PDB entry 4Y9Z | X-ray diffraction, 2.80 A resolution | chains L and M of the 34 polymer chains in the assembly

[Chain L]
Name: Proteasome subunit beta type-6
From: Saccharomyces cerevisiae (strain ATCC 204508 / S288c)
Notes: EC 3.4.25.1
UniProtKB: P23724 (PSB6_YEAST); residues 1-222 here correspond to UniProt positions 20-241 (UniProt number = residue number + 19)
Amino-acid sequence (222 residues; numbered 1 to 222; the number before each row is that of its first residue):
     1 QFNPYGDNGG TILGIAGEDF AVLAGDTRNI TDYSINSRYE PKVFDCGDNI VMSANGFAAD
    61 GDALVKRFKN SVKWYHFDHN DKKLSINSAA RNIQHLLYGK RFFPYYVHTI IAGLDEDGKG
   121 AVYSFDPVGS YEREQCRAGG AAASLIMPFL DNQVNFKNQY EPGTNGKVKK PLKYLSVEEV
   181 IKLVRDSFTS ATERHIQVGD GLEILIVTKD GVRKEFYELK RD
Metal / ion sites: Mg2+: Asp222 (shared with 3 residues of chain V)

[Chain M]
Name: Proteasome subunit beta type-7
From: Saccharomyces cerevisiae (strain ATCC 204508 / S288c)
Notes: EC 3.4.25.1
UniProtKB: P30657 (PSB7_YEAST); residues -12 to 233 here correspond to UniProt positions 21-266 (UniProt number = residue number + 33)
Amino-acid sequence (246 residues; row label = number of the first residue in the row; numbers below 1 keep their minus sign (Thr-12 is residue -12)):
   -12 TQIANAGASP MVNTQQPIVT GTSVISMKYD NGVIIAADNL GSYGSLLRFN GVERLIPVGD
    48 NTVVGISGDI SDMQHIERLL KDLVTENAYD NPLADAEEAL EPSYIFEYLA TVMYQRRSKM
   108 NPLWNAIIVA GVQSNGDQFL RYVNLLGVTY SSPTLATGFG AHMANPLLRK VVDRESDIPK
   168 TTVQVAEEAI VNAMRVLYYR DARSSRNFSL AIIDKNTGLT FKKNLQVENM KWDFAKDIKG
   228 YGTQKI
Unresolved in the structure: -12 to 0

[How chain L and chain M interact]
Contacting residue pairs (42):
  Gln1(L) - Thr1(M)  hydrogen bond
  Phe2(L) - Thr1(M)
  Phe2(L) - Met107(M)
  Phe2(L) - Pro109(M)  hydrophobic
  Phe2(L) - Trp111(M)  hydrophobic
  Phe2(L) - Leu132(M)  hydrophobic
  Asn3(L) - Leu133(M)
  Pro4(L) - Arg104(M)  hydrogen bond (backbone-side chain)
  Pro4(L) - Met107(M)  hydrophobic
  Pro4(L) - Leu133(M)
  Tyr5(L) - Arg104(M)
  Asn8(L) - Val135(M)
  Asn29(L) - Tyr137(M)
  Ser34(L) - His149(M)  hydrogen bond
  Ile35(L) - Arg156(M)  hydrogen bond (backbone-side chain)
  Asn36(L) - Tyr137(M)  hydrogen bond
  Asn36(L) - Ser139(M)
  Asn36(L) - Leu142(M)
  Asn36(L) - Arg156(M)
  Ser37(L) - Ser138(M)  hydrogen bond (side chain-backbone)
  Tyr39(L) - Ser138(M)
  Glu40(L) - Arg128(M)  salt bridge
  Glu40(L) - Tyr137(M)
  Glu40(L) - Ser138(M)  hydrogen bond (side chain-backbone)
  Phe57(L) - Arg104(M)
  Phe57(L) - Leu133(M)
  Phe57(L) - Val135(M)  hydrophobic
  Ala59(L) - Tyr101(M)
  Ala59(L) - Leu133(M)
  Ala59(L) - Gly134(M)
  Ala59(L) - Val135(M)
  Asp60(L) - Tyr101(M)  hydrogen bond
  Asp60(L) - Arg104(M)  salt bridge
  Asp62(L) - Thr136(M)  hydrogen bond
  Ala63(L) - Tyr101(M)
  Lys66(L) - Glu94(M)  salt bridge
  Phe103(L) - Arg104(M)
  Phe103(L) - Ser105(M)
  Tyr105(L) - Tyr101(M)
  Glu218(L) - Arg161(M)  salt bridge
  Arg221(L) - Asp160(M)  salt bridge
  Arg221(L) - Arg161(M)
Other interface residues (no listed pair), chain L (25 interface residues in all): Gly6, Lys100
Other interface residues (no listed pair), chain M (23 interface residues in all): Ala148

[In short]
25 residues of chain L face 23 of chain M across their interface; the contacts include 9 hydrogen bonds and 5
salt bridges. Among the polar pairs are Glu40(L)-Arg128(M), Asp60(L)-Arg104(M) and Lys66(L)-Glu94(M).
Here chain L is Proteasome subunit beta type-6 and chain M is Proteasome subunit beta type-7, both from
Saccharomyces cerevisiae (strain ATCC 204508 / S288c). Entry 4Y9Z (Yeast 20S proteasome beta2-H116E mutant in
complex with Ac-LAE-ep) was determined by X-ray diffraction (same publication as 4Y69, 4Y6A, 4Y6V, 4Y6Z, 4Y70,
4Y74 and 34 further entries).
